PDB entry 7MXZ | X-ray diffraction, 1.47 A resolution | chains AAA and BBB

Chain AAA (and BBB):
Molecule: Geranylgeranyl pyrophosphate synthase
From: Synechocystis sp. (strain PCC 6803 / Kazusa)
Notes: chain BBB of this document is another copy of the same molecule, construct and numbering; everything in this record applies to it too
UniProtKB: P72683 (P72683_SYNY3); residues 1-302 here = UniProt positions 1-302
Sequence (310 residues; row label = number of the first residue in the row):
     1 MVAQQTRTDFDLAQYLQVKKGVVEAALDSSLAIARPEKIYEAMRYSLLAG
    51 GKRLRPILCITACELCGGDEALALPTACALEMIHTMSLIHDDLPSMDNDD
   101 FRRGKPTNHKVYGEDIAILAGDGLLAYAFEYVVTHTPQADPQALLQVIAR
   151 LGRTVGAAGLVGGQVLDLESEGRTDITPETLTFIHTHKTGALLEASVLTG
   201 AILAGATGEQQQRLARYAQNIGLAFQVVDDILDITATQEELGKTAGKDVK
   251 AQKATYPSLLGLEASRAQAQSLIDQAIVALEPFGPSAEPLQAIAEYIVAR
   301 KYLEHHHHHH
Disordered / not traced: 1-5, 239-248, 305-310 (chain BBB: 1-6, 237-250, 305-310)
Construct notes: expression tag (303-310)
Bound ions: Mg2+ near Glu281 (its only coordinating residue here)

Interface between chain AAA and chain BBB:
Contacting residue pairs (80):
  Arg35(AAA) with Thr180(BBB); Phe183(BBB)
  Pro36(AAA) with Ala157(BBB); Gly162(BBB); Val165(BBB), hydrophobic; Leu166(BBB), hydrophobic; Glu169(BBB)
  Lys38(AAA) with Glu169(BBB)
  Ile39(AAA) with Ala157(BBB), hydrophobic; Val161(BBB), hydrophobic; Val165(BBB), hydrophobic
  Tyr40(AAA) with Ala157(BBB); Ala158(BBB)
  Met43(AAA) with Ala157(BBB), hydrophobic
  His90(AAA) with Ile118(BBB); Asp122(BBB), salt bridge
  Leu93(AAA) with Ile118(BBB), hydrophobic
  Ser95(AAA) with Glu114(BBB); Asp115(BBB); Ile118(BBB)
  Met96(AAA) with Asp115(BBB); Ile118(BBB), hydrophobic; Leu119(BBB), hydrophobic
  Glu114(AAA) with Ser95(BBB)
  Asp115(AAA) with Ser95(BBB); Met96(BBB); Leu168(BBB)
  Ile118(AAA) with His90(BBB); Leu93(BBB), hydrophobic; Ser95(BBB); Met96(BBB), hydrophobic
  Leu119(AAA) with Met96(BBB), hydrophobic; Val161(BBB); Gln164(BBB); Val165(BBB), hydrophobic; Leu168(BBB), hydrophobic
  Asp122(AAA) with Met86(BBB); His90(BBB), salt bridge; Asp122(BBB); Val161(BBB)
  Leu125(AAA) with Leu125(BBB), hydrophobic
  Ala126(AAA) with Gly152(BBB); Val155(BBB), hydrophobic; Gly156(BBB)
  Phe129(AAA) with Phe129(BBB), hydrophobic
  Glu130(AAA) with Arg153(BBB)
  Val133(AAA) with Leu145(BBB); Gln146(BBB); Ile148(BBB), hydrophobic; Ala149(BBB), hydrophobic
  Pro141(AAA) with Leu145(BBB), hydrophobic
  Gln142(AAA) with Pro141(BBB)
  Leu145(AAA) with Val133(BBB); Pro141(BBB), hydrophobic; Leu144(BBB), hydrophobic; Leu145(BBB), hydrophobic
  Ile148(AAA) with Val133(BBB), hydrophobic; Ile148(BBB), hydrophobic
  Ala149(AAA) with Val133(BBB), hydrophobic
  Gly152(AAA) with Ala126(BBB)
  Arg153(AAA) with Glu130(BBB)
  Val155(AAA) with Ala126(BBB), hydrophobic
  Gly156(AAA) with Ala126(BBB)
  Ala157(AAA) with Ile39(BBB), hydrophobic; Tyr40(BBB); Met43(BBB), hydrophobic
  Ala158(AAA) with Tyr40(BBB)
  Val161(AAA) with Leu119(BBB); Asp122(BBB)
  Gly162(AAA) with Pro36(BBB)
  Gln164(AAA) with Leu119(BBB)
  Val165(AAA) with Pro36(BBB), hydrophobic; Ile39(BBB), hydrophobic; Ile116(BBB), hydrophobic; Leu119(BBB), hydrophobic
  Leu166(AAA) with Pro36(BBB), hydrophobic
  Leu168(AAA) with Leu119(BBB), hydrophobic
  Glu169(AAA) with Pro36(BBB); Lys38(BBB)
  Phe183(AAA) with Arg35(BBB)
Interface residues without a listed pair, chain AAA (44 interface residues in all): Met86, Ile116, Gly123, Thr134, Leu144
Interface residues without a listed pair, chain BBB (46 interface residues in all): Gly123, Thr134, Gln142

Summary:
The interface between chain AAA and chain BBB involves 44 residues on one side and 46 on the other; the
contacts include 2 salt bridges. Its one salt-bridged contact is His90(AAA)-Asp122(BBB).
Both chains are Geranylgeranyl pyrophosphate synthase (Synechocystis sp. (strain PCC 6803 / Kazusa)). Entry
7MXZ (Sy-CrtE apo structure) was determined by X-ray diffraction, deposited together with 7MY6, 7MY0, 7MY1 and
7MY7.
